PDB entry 6I2Q | X-ray diffraction, 2.15 A resolution | chains A and B

Chain A:
Name: Multifunctional 2-oxoglutarate metabolism enzyme
Source organism: Mycobacterium smegmatis (strain ATCC 700084 / mc(2)155)
Notes: EC 2.2.1.5, 4.1.1.71, 1.2.4.2, 2.3.1.61
Reference sequence: A0R2B1 (KGD_MYCS2); residues 361-1227 here = UniProt positions 361-1227
Amino-acid sequence (868 residues; numbered 360 to 1227; the number before each row is that of its first residue):
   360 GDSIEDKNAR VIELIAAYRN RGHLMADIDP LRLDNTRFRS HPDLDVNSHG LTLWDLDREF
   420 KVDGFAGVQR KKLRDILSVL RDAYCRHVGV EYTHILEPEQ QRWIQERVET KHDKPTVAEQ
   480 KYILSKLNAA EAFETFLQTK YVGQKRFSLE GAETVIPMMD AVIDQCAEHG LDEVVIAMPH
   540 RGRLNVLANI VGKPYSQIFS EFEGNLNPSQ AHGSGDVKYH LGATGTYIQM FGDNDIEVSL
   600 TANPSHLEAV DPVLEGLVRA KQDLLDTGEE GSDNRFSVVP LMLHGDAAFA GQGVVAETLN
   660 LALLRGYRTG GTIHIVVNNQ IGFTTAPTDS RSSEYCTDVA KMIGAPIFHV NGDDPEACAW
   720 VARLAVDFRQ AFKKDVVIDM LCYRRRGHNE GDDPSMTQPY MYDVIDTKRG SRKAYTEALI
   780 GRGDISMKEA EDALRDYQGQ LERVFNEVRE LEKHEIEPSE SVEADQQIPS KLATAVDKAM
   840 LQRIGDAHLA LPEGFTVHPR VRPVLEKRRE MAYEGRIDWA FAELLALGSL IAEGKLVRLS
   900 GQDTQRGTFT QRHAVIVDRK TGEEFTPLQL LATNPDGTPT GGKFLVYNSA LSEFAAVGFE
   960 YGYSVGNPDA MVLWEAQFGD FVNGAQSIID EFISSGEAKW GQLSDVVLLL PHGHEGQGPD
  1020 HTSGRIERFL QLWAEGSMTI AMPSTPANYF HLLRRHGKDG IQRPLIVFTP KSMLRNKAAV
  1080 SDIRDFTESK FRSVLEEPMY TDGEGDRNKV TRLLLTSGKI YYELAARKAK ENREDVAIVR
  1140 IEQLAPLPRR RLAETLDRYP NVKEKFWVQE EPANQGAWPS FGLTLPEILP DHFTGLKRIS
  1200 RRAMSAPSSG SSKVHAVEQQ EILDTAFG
Not modelled in the structure: 360, 398-406, 422-426, 562-573, 814-830
Sequence notes: expression tag (360)
Metal / ion sites: Mg2+: Asp645, Asn678, Ile680 (together with thiamine diphosphate); Ca2+: Asp1004, His1055, Asp1058, Ile1060
Small-molecule neighbours: thiamine diphosphate (TPP): His539, Arg540, Ser604, His605, Leu606, Gly644, Asp645, Ala646, Ala647, Gln651, Asn678, Ile680, Gly681, Phe682, His747, Gln901, Leu950, Glu952, Gln976, Phe980
UniProt features mapped onto this chain:
  - binding site (thiamine diphosphate): Arg540, Ser604, Leu606, Asp645, Ala646, Ala647, Asn678
  - binding site (2-oxoglutarate): His579, Ser604, His1020
  - binding site (Mg(2+)): Asp645, Asn678, Ile680
  - binding site (acetyl-CoA): Thr1038, Arg1054, Lys1089, Ser1092, Gln1142, Arg1149, Arg1150
  - mutagenesis: His539 (H539A: Loss of KG decarboxylase activity), His579 (H579A: Loss of KG decarboxylase activity), His747 (H747A: 40-fold decrease in KG decarboxylase activity), Arg781 (R781A: Increase in KG decarboxylase activity), His1020 (H1020A: Loss of KG decarboxylase activity), Glu1034 (E1034A: Loss of activation by acetyl-CoA), Arg1062 (R1062A: Loss of activation by acetyl-CoA)
What the authors report for this chain:
  - mutagenesis - R802A: unchanged catalytic activity
  - allosteric site: Ser785 to His813

Chain B:
Name: Glycogen accumulation regulator GarA
Source organism: Mycobacterium smegmatis (strain ATCC 700084 / mc(2)155)
Reference sequence: A0QYG2 (GARA_MYCS2); residues 45-158 here = UniProt positions 45-158
Amino-acid sequence (115 residues; numbered 44 to 158; the number before each row is that of its first residue):
    44 GSGVEGLPSG SALLVVKRGP NAGSRFLLDQ PTTSAGRHPD SDIFLDDVTV SRRHAEFRLE
   104 GGEFQVVDVG SLNGTYVNRE PVDSAVLANG DEVQIGKFRL VFLTGPKSDD SGSNA
Not modelled in the structure: 44-50, 148-158
Sequence notes: expression tag (44)

Chain A / chain B interface:
Pairs across the interface (42):
  Ala477(A) - Tyr119(B)
  Lys480(A) - Leu115(B)
  Lys480(A) - Asn116(B)
  Tyr481(A) - Thr92(B)
  Tyr481(A) - Asn116(B)
  Tyr481(A) - Lys140(B)  hydrogen bond
  Ser484(A) - Leu115(B)
  Ser484(A) - Asn116(B)
  Lys485(A) - Val91(B)
  Asn487(A) - Leu115(B)
  Asn548(A) - Val91(B)
  Tyr554(A) - Arg80(B)
  Tyr586(A) - Lys140(B)
  Ile587(A) - Arg61(B)
  Ile587(A) - Gly62(B)
  Ile587(A) - Lys140(B)  hydrogen bond (backbone-side chain)
  Ile587(A) - Arg142(B)
  Gln588(A) - Arg61(B)
  Gln588(A) - Arg142(B)  hydrogen bond (backbone-side chain)
  Met589(A) - Asn116(B)
  Met589(A) - Gln137(B)  hydrogen bond (backbone-side chain)
  Met589(A) - Gly139(B)
  Met589(A) - Arg142(B)  hydrogen bond (backbone-side chain)
  Phe590(A) - Tyr119(B)
  Phe590(A) - Arg122(B)  hydrogen bond (backbone-side chain)
  Gly591(A) - Arg61(B)  hydrogen bond (backbone-side chain)
  Gly591(A) - Arg142(B)  hydrogen bond (backbone-side chain)
  Asp592(A) - Arg61(B)
  Asp592(A) - Arg122(B)  salt bridge
  Asn593(A) - Arg61(B)  hydrogen bond (backbone-side chain)
  Asp594(A) - Arg61(B)  salt bridge
  Asp791(A) - Gly113(B)
  Ala792(A) - Leu115(B)  hydrophobic
  Arg794(A) - Gly113(B)  hydrogen bond (side chain-backbone)
  Asp795(A) - Ser94(B)  hydrogen bond
  Asp795(A) - Leu115(B)
  Gly798(A) - Arg95(B)
  Gln799(A) - Val91(B)
  Glu801(A) - Arg95(B)  salt bridge
  Arg802(A) - Arg80(B)
  Arg802(A) - Phe87(B)
  Arg802(A) - Asp89(B)  salt bridge
Other interface residues (no listed pair), chain A (28 interface residues in all): Leu483, Ala488, Asp519
Other interface residues (no listed pair), chain B (23 interface residues in all): Pro63, His81, Val93, Val112, Ser114
From the paper, about this interface:
  - interface residues, chain A: Thr475(A), Tyr586(A), Ser785(A), Arg794(A), Asp795(A), Gln799(A), Arg802(A)
  - hot spots on chain A (mutagenesis) - S484R/A488Q, D795A: abolished binding to Glycogen accumulation regulator GarA (chain B)
  - hot spots on chain A (mutagenesis) - R802A: increased binding to Glycogen accumulation regulator GarA (chain B)

In short:
28 residues of chain A and 23 residues of chain B are in contact; the contacts include 11 hydrogen bonds and 4
salt bridges. Polar contacts include Asp592(A)-Arg122(B), Asp594(A)-Arg61(B) and Glu801(A)-Arg95(B). The paper
reports that S484R/A488Q and D795A of chain A abolish binding to Glycogen accumulation regulator GarA (chain
B); interface residues Thr475(A), Tyr586(A) and Ser785(A) among others.
Chain A is Multifunctional 2-oxoglutarate metabolism enzyme and chain B is Glycogen accumulation regulator
GarA, both from Mycobacterium smegmatis (strain ATCC 700084 / mc(2)155); the structure, Crystal structure of
the wild-type SucA domain of Mycobacterium smegmatis KGD (alpha-ketoglutarate decarboxylase), in complex with
..., was determined by X-ray diffraction, deposited together with 6I2P, 6I2R and 6I2S.
